5Y1E - chain A; structure by X-ray diffraction, 1.90 A resolution.

[Chain A]
Protein: NAD dependent epimerase/dehydratase family
From: uncultured archaeon MedDCM-OCT-S05-C57
UniProtKB: D6PBM7 (D6PBM7_9ARCH); residues 1-308 here = UniProt positions 1-308
Sequence (328 residues; each row starts with the number of its first residue; numbers below 1 keep their minus sign (Met-19 is residue -19)):
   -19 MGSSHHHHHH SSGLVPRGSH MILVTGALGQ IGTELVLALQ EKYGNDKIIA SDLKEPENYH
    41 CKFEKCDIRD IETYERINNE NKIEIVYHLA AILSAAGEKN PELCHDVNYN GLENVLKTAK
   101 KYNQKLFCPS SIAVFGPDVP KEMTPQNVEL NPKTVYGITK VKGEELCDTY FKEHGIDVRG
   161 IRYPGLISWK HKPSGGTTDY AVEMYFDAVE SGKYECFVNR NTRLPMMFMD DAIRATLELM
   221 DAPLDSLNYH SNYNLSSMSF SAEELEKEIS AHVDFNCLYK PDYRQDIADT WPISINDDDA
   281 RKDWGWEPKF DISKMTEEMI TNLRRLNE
Not modelled in the structure: -19 to 0
Sequence notes: expression tag (-19 to 0)
Residues lining bound ligands:
  - NAD (nicotinamide-adenine-dinucleotide): Gly6, Leu8, Gly9, Gln10, Ile11, Gly12, Asp32, Leu33, Cys46, Asp47, Ile48, Arg49, Leu69, Ala70, Ala71, Ile72, Leu73, Val87, Pro109, Ser110, Ser111, Tyr136, Lys140, Tyr163, Pro164, Gly165, Leu166, His171, Thr178
  - serine (SER): Leu73, Ser74, Ser111, Tyr136, Gly165, Gly176, Thr177, Thr178, Asp179, Trp271

[Summary]
Chain A binds NAD and serine.
Chain A is NAD dependent epimerase/dehydratase family (uncultured archaeon MedDCM-OCT-S05-C57); the structure,
monomeric L-threonine 3-dehydrogenase from metagenome database (L-Ser and NAD+ bound form), was determined by
X-ray diffraction, deposited together with 5Y1D, 5Y1F and 5Y1G.
